PDB entry 1P7L | X-ray diffraction, 2.50 A resolution | chains C and D of the 4 polymer chains in the assembly

== Chain C (and D) ==
Molecule: S-adenosylmethionine synthetase
Source organism: Escherichia coli
Notes: EC 2.5.1.6; chain D of this document is another copy of the same molecule, construct and numbering; everything in this record applies to it too
UniProtKB: P0A817 (METK_ECOLI); residue numbers follow UniProt; this construct covers 1-383
Amino-acid sequence (383 residues; row label = number of the first residue in the row):
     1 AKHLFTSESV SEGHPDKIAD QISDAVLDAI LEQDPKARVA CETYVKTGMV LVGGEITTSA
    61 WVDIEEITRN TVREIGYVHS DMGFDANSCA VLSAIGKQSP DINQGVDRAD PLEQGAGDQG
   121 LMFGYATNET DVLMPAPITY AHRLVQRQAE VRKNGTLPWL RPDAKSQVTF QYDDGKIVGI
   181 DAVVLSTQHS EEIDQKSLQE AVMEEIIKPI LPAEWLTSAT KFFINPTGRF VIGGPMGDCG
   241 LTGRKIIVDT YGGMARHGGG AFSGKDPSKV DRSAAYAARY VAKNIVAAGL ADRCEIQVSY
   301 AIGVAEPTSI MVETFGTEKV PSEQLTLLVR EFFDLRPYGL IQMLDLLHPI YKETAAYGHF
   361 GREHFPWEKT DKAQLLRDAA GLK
Bound ions: Mg2+ site 1: Asp16 (together with (diphosphono)aminophosphonic acid); K+ site 1: Glu42 (together with (diphosphono)aminophosphonic acid) (shared with Asp238(D), Cys239(D) of chain D); K+ site 2: Asp238, Cys239 (together with (diphosphono)aminophosphonic acid) (shared with Glu42(D) of chain D); Mg2+ site 2: Asp271 (together with (diphosphono)aminophosphonic acid)
Small-molecule neighbours:
  - (diphosphono)aminophosphonic acid (PPK), molecule 1: His14, Asp16, Lys165, Asp238, Arg244, Lys245
  - (diphosphono)aminophosphonic acid (PPK), molecule 2: Glu42, Asp118, Gly259, Gly260, Ala261, Lys265, Asp271
  - S-adenosylmethionine (SAM), molecule 1: His14, Pro15, Asp163, Ala164, Lys165, Ser186, Thr227, Arg229, Phe230, Ile232, Gly237, Asp238
  - S-adenosylmethionine (SAM), molecule 2: Ala40, Glu55, Gln98, Asp101, Ile102, Gly117, Asp118, Lys269, Ile302

== How chain C and chain D interact ==
Residue-residue contacts (133):
  His3(C) with Met311(D)
  Leu4(C) with Ile310(D); Met311(D)
  Phe5(C) with Arg256(D); Gln297(D)
  Thr6(C) with Leu121(D); Gln297(D), hydrogen bond (backbone-side chain); Ser299(D), hydrogen bond; Ser309(D), hydrogen bond
  Glu8(C) with Gln119(D); Leu121(D); Gly258(D)
  Glu42(C) with Tyr44(D), hydrogen bond (backbone-side chain); Cys239(D); Leu241(D); Arg244(D), salt bridge
  Tyr44(C) with Glu42(D), hydrogen bond (side chain-backbone); Tyr44(D), hydrophobic; Leu51(D), hydrophobic; Gly53(D), hydrogen bond (side chain-backbone); Gly54(D)
  Lys46(C) with Gly54(D); Glu55(D), salt bridge
  Met49(C) with Leu51(D), hydrophobic
  Leu51(C) with Tyr44(D), hydrophobic; Leu51(D), hydrophobic
  Gly53(C) with Tyr44(D), hydrogen bond (backbone-side chain)
  Gly54(C) with Tyr44(D); Lys46(D)
  Glu55(C) with Lys46(D), salt bridge; Gly237(D); Asp238(D); Cys239(D), hydrogen bond (side chain-backbone)
  Ala94(C) with Met49(D), hydrophobic
  Asp101(C) with Thr227(D), hydrogen bond (backbone-side chain); Arg229(D), salt bridge; Phe230(D); Val231(D), hydrogen bond (side chain-backbone); Ile232(D), hydrogen bond (side chain-backbone)
  Gln104(C) with Thr227(D), hydrogen bond (side chain-backbone); Gly228(D); Arg229(D)
  Gly105(C) with Thr227(D)
  Arg108(C) with Pro226(D)
  Asp118(C) with Lys165(D), salt bridge
  Gln119(C) with Glu8(D); Lys165(D); Ser166(D), hydrogen bond (side chain-backbone); Gln167(D); Val184(D); Ser186(D)
  Gly120(C) with Gln167(D), hydrogen bond (backbone-side chain)
  Leu121(C) with Thr6(D); Glu8(D)
  Phe123(C) with Gly253(D)
  Lys165(C) with Asp118(D), salt bridge; Gln119(D)
  Ser166(C) with Gln119(D), hydrogen bond (backbone-side chain)
  Gln167(C) with Gln119(D); Gly120(D), hydrogen bond (side chain-backbone); Ser299(D); Tyr300(D), hydrogen bond (side chain-backbone); Thr308(D), hydrogen bond
  Val184(C) with Gln119(D); Ala301(D), hydrophobic
  Ser186(C) with Gln119(D); Ile302(D)
  Phe223(C) with Thr308(D)
  Pro226(C) with Arg108(D); Ile302(D); Val304(D), hydrophobic
  Thr227(C) with Asp101(D), hydrogen bond (side chain-backbone); Ile102(D); Gln104(D), hydrogen bond (backbone-side chain); Gly105(D); Ile302(D)
  Gly228(C) with Gln104(D)
  Arg229(C) with Asp101(D), salt bridge; Gln104(D)
  Phe230(C) with Asp101(D)
  Val231(C) with Asp101(D), hydrogen bond (backbone-side chain)
  Ile232(C) with Ser99(D); Asp101(D), hydrogen bond (backbone-side chain)
  Gly237(C) with Ile102(D)
  Asp238(C) with Glu55(D)
  Cys239(C) with Glu42(D); Glu55(D), hydrogen bond (backbone-side chain)
  Leu241(C) with Leu241(D), hydrophobic
  Thr242(C) with Arg244(D), hydrogen bond (backbone-side chain)
  Gly243(C) with Arg244(D)
  Arg244(C) with Glu42(D), salt bridge; Thr242(D), hydrogen bond (side chain-backbone); Gly243(D); Gly259(D); Ala261(D); Lys265(D)
  Ile247(C) with His257(D); Gly258(D); Gly259(D)
  Gly252(C) with Leu121(D)
  Gly253(C) with Phe123(D); Arg256(D), hydrogen bond (backbone-side chain); His257(D)
  Met254(C) with Arg256(D), hydrogen bond (backbone-side chain)
  Ala255(C) with Arg256(D)
  Arg256(C) with Phe5(D); Gly253(D), hydrogen bond (side chain-backbone); Met254(D), hydrogen bond (side chain-backbone); Ala255(D)
  His257(C) with Ile247(D); Gly253(D)
  Gly258(C) with Glu8(D); Ile247(D)
  Gly259(C) with Arg244(D); Ile247(D)
  Ala261(C) with Arg244(D)
  Lys265(C) with Arg244(D)
  Gln297(C) with Leu4(D); Phe5(D); Thr6(D), hydrogen bond (side chain-backbone)
  Ser299(C) with Thr6(D), hydrogen bond; Gln167(D)
  Tyr300(C) with Gln167(D), hydrogen bond (backbone-side chain)
  Ala301(C) with Val184(D), hydrophobic
  Ile302(C) with Pro226(D); Thr227(D)
  Val304(C) with Phe223(D), hydrophobic; Pro226(D), hydrophobic
  Thr308(C) with Gln167(D), hydrogen bond; Phe223(D)
  Ser309(C) with Thr6(D), hydrogen bond
  Met311(C) with His3(D); Leu4(D)
Interface residues without a listed pair, chain C (74 interface residues in all): Ser7, Ser9, Thr43, Val52, Ser99, Pro100, Ile102, Thr169, Ala182, Met236, Ile310
Interface residues without a listed pair, chain D (74 interface residues in all): Ser7, Ser9, Thr43, Val52, Ala94, Pro100, Thr169, Ala182, Gly252, Gly303

== Overview ==
The chain C/chain D interface involves 74 residues from each chain, with 34 hydrogen bonds and 8 salt bridges.
Among the polar pairs are Glu42(C)-Arg244(D), Lys46(C)-Glu55(D) and Asp101(C)-Arg229(D). Bound to chain C:
S-adenosylmethionine and (diphosphono)aminophosphonic acid. Asp238(C) and Cys239(C) coordinate K+ site 2.
Both chains are S-adenosylmethionine synthetase (Escherichia coli). Entry 1P7L (S-Adenosylmethionine
synthetase complexed with AMPPNP and Met) was determined by X-ray diffraction together with 1RG9 from the same
study.
